2BYK - chains A and B; structure by X-ray diffraction, 2.40 A resolution.

Chain A:
Name: Chrac-16
From: Drosophila melanogaster
UniProtKB: Q9V452 (Q9V452_DROME); residues 1-140 here = UniProt positions 1-140
Chain sequence (140 residues; numbered 1 to 140; the number before each row is that of its first residue):
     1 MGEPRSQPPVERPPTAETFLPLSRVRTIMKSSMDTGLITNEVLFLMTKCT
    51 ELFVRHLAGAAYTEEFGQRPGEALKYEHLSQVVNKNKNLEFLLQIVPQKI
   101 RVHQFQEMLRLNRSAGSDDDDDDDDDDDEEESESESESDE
Disordered / not traced: 1-28, 101-140
Swiss-Prot annotation at these positions:
  - mutagenesis: Gly2 to Thr18 (When in a heterodimer with Chrac-14, does not affect DNA binding or Acf nucleosome sliding activity), Asp118 to Glu140 (When in a heterodimer with Chrac-14, enhances DNA binding)

Chain B:
Name: Chrac-14
From: Drosophila melanogaster
UniProtKB: Q9V444 (Q9V444_DROME); residue numbers follow UniProt; this construct covers 1-128
Chain sequence (128 residues; numbered 1 to 128; the number before each row is that of its first residue):
     1 MVERIEDLNLPNAVIGRLIKEALPESASVSKEARAAIARAASVFAIFVTS
    51 SSTALAHKQNHKTITAKDILQTLTELDFESFVPSLTQDLEVYRKVVKEKK
   101 ESKASKKDSNTAENANASATATAEEAPE
Disordered / not traced: 1-10, 100-128
Swiss-Prot annotation at these positions:
  - mutagenesis: Val2 to Leu18 (When in a heterodimer with Chrac-16, reduces Acf binding but does not affect DNA binding or Acf nucleosome sliding activity), Ser109 to Glu128 (When in a heterodimer with Chrac-16, reduces DNA binding and is less able to stimulate Acf nucleosome sliding activity)

How chain A and chain B interact:
Pairs across the interface - 73 pairs, chain A then chain B:
  Gly36(A) - Lys62(B)
  Gly36(A) - Thr63(B)
  Leu37(A) - Thr63(B)
  Asn40(A) - Tyr92(B)
  Glu41(A) - Ala66(B)
  Glu41(A) - Leu89(B)
  Glu41(A) - Tyr92(B)  hydrogen bond (backbone-side chain)
  Glu41(A) - Arg93(B)  salt bridge
  Val42(A) - Ile64(B)
  Val42(A) - Ile69(B)  hydrophobic
  Phe44(A) - Asp88(B)
  Phe44(A) - Tyr92(B)  hydrophobic
  Leu45(A) - Ala66(B)
  Leu45(A) - Ile69(B)  hydrophobic
  Leu45(A) - Leu85(B)
  Leu45(A) - Leu89(B)  hydrophobic
  Met46(A) - Ala45(B)
  Met46(A) - Thr49(B)
  Met46(A) - Ile69(B)  hydrophobic
  Lys48(A) - Leu85(B)
  Lys48(A) - Asp88(B)
  Cys49(A) - Phe44(B)
  Cys49(A) - Phe81(B)
  Cys49(A) - Leu85(B)  hydrophobic
  Thr50(A) - Ala41(B)
  Thr50(A) - Phe44(B)
  Thr50(A) - Ala45(B)
  Leu52(A) - Phe81(B)  hydrophobic
  Leu52(A) - Leu85(B)  hydrophobic
  Phe53(A) - Ala40(B)
  Phe53(A) - Phe44(B)  hydrophobic
  Phe53(A) - Phe81(B)
  Val54(A) - Ile15(B)  hydrophobic
  Val54(A) - Leu18(B)  hydrophobic
  Val54(A) - Ile37(B)  hydrophobic
  Val54(A) - Ala41(B)  hydrophobic
  Arg55(A) - Leu18(B)
  Arg55(A) - Glu21(B)  salt bridge
  Arg55(A) - Ala22(B)
  His56(A) - Phe81(B)
  Leu57(A) - Ala40(B)  hydrophobic
  Ala58(A) - Leu23(B)
  Gly59(A) - Leu23(B)
  Tyr62(A) - Leu23(B)  hydrophobic
  Tyr62(A) - Pro24(B)  hydrophobic
  Tyr62(A) - Ala27(B)  hydrophobic
  Pro70(A) - Ser26(B)
  Gly71(A) - Ser26(B)  hydrogen bond (backbone-side chain)
  Gly71(A) - Ala27(B)
  Glu72(A) - Ala27(B)
  Glu72(A) - Ser28(B)  hydrogen bond (backbone-backbone)
  Ala73(A) - Ser28(B)
  Leu74(A) - Ser28(B)  hydrogen bond (backbone-backbone)
  Leu74(A) - Val29(B)
  Leu74(A) - Ser30(B)  hydrogen bond (backbone-backbone)
  Leu74(A) - Ala33(B)
  Lys75(A) - Ser30(B)
  Lys75(A) - Ala33(B)
  Tyr76(A) - Ser30(B)
  Tyr76(A) - Glu32(B)
  Tyr76(A) - Ala36(B)  hydrophobic
  Leu79(A) - Ala33(B)
  Leu79(A) - Ile37(B)  hydrophobic
  Asn88(A) - Leu76(B)
  Asn88(A) - Asp77(B)
  Asn88(A) - Phe78(B)
  Phe91(A) - Val43(B)  hydrophobic
  Phe91(A) - Phe44(B)  hydrophobic
  Phe91(A) - Phe47(B)  hydrophobic
  Phe91(A) - Phe78(B)  hydrophobic
  Leu92(A) - Ala40(B)  hydrophobic
  Ile95(A) - Arg39(B)  hydrogen bond (backbone-side chain)
  Ile95(A) - Val43(B)  hydrophobic
Also at the interface, not in a pair above, chain A (35 interface residues in all): Glu51, Leu89, Ile100
Also at the interface, not in a pair above, chain B (42 interface residues in all): Ile19, Val48, Thr65, Leu70, Leu73
Interface features reported in the paper:
  - interface residues, chain A: Glu72(A)
  - interface residues, chain B: Ser28(B)

In short:
The interface between chain A and chain B involves 35 residues on one side and 42 on the other, with 6
hydrogen bonds and 2 salt bridges. Among the polar pairs are Glu41(A)-Arg93(B), Arg55(A)-Glu21(B) and
Glu41(A)-Tyr92(B). From the paper: interface residues Glu72(A) and Ser28(B).
Chain A is Chrac-16 and chain B is Chrac-14, both from Drosophila melanogaster; the structure, Histone fold
heterodimer of the Chromatin Accessibility Complex, was determined by X-ray diffraction, deposited together
with 2BYM.
